Entry 6E14 (electron microscopy, 4.00 A resolution); this record covers chains H and D of the 5 polymer chains in the assembly.

== Chain H ==
Molecule: Type 1 fimbrin D-mannose specific adhesin
From: Escherichia coli
UniProtKB: P08191 (FIMH_ECOLI); residues -20 to 279 here correspond to UniProt positions 1-300 (UniProt number = residue number + 21)
Amino-acid sequence (300 residues; each row starts with the number of its first residue; numbers below 1 keep their minus sign (Met-20 is residue -20)):
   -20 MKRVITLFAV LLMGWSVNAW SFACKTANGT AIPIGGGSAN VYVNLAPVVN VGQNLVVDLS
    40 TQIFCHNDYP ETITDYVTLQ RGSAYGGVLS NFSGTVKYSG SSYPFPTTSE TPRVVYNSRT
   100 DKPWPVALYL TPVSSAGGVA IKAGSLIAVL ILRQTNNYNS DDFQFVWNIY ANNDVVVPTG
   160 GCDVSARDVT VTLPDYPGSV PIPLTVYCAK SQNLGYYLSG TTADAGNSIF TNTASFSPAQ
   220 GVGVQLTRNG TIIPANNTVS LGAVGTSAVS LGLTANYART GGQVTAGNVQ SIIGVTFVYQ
Not modelled in the structure: -20 to 0
Cystine bridges: Cys3-Cys44, Cys161-Cys187

== Chain D ==
Molecule: Fimbrial biogenesis outer membrane usher protein
From: Escherichia coli
UniProtKB: A0A0F3W955 (A0A0F3W955_ECOLX); residues -44 to 833 here correspond to UniProt positions 1-878 (UniProt number = residue number + 45)
Amino-acid sequence (879 residues; each row starts with the number of its first residue; numbers below 1 keep their minus sign (Met-44 is residue -44)):
   -44 MSYLNLRLYQ RNTQCLHIRK HRLAGFFVRL FVACAFAAQA SLSSAELYFN PRFLADDPQA
    16 VADLSRFENG QELPPGTYRV DIYLNNGYMA TRDVTFNTGD SEQGIVPCLT RAQLASMGLN
    76 TASVAGMNLL ADDACVPLTT MVQDATAHLD VGQQRLNLTI PQAFMSNRAR GYIPPELWDP
   136 GINAGLLNYN FSGNSVQNRI GGNSHYAYLN LQSGLNIGAW RLRDNTTWSY NSSDRSSGSK
   196 NKWQHINTWL ERDIIPLRSR LTLGDGYTQG DIFDGINFRG AQLASDDNML PDSQRGFAPV
   256 IHGIARGTAQ VTIKQNGYDI YNSTVPPGPF TINDIYAAGN SGDLQVTIKE ADGSTQIFTV
   316 PYSSVPLLQR EGHTRYSITA GEYRSGNAQQ EKPRFFQSTL LHGLPAGWTI YGGTQLADRY
   376 RAFNFGIGKN MGALGALSVD MTQANSTLPD DSQHDGQSVR FLYNKSLNES GTNIQLVGYR
   436 YSTSGYFNFA DTTYSRMNGY NIETQDGVIQ VKPKFTDYYN LAYNKRGKLQ LTVTQQLGRT
   496 STLYLSGSHQ TYWGTSNVDE QFQAGLNTAF EDINWTLSYS LTKNAWQKGR DQMLALNVNI
   556 PFSHWLRSDS KSQWRHASAS YSMSHDLNGR MTNLAGVYGT LLEDNNLSYS VQTGYAGGGD
   616 GNSGSTGYAT LNYRGGYGNA NIGYSHSDDI KQLYYGVSGG VLAHANGVTL GQPLNDTVVL
   676 VKAPGAKDAK VENQTGVRTD WRGYAVLPYA TEYRENRVAL DTNTLADNVD LDNAVANVVP
   736 TRGAIVRAEF KARVGIKLLM TLTHNNKPLP FGAMVTSESS QSSGIVADNG QVYLSGMPLA
   796 GKVQVKWGEE ENAHCVANYQ LPPESQQQLL TQLSAECRS
Not modelled in the structure: -44 to 1, 188-195, 454-473
Construct notes: conflict Ser-4 (Pro41 in A0A0F3W955); expression tag (834)
Cystine bridges: Cys63-Cys90, Cys810-Cys832
Reported in the primary citation:
  - contacts within the chain: Val16-Phe766 (hydrophobic contact), Val16-Trp802 (hydrophobic contact)
  - conformationally variable residues (order/disorder transition): Leu2 to Glu27

== How chain H and chain D interact ==
Residue-residue contacts (6; chain H residue first):
  Ser214(H) - Tyr478(D)
  Phe215(H) - Tyr507(D)  hydrophobic
  Phe215(H) - Asn512(D)
  Phe215(H) - Ala540(D)
  Gln219(H) - Asn342(D)
  Gln219(H) - Tyr449(D)
Other interface residues (no listed pair), chain H (4 interface residues in all): Ala213
Other interface residues (no listed pair), chain D (9 interface residues in all): Asn475, Leu476, Trp541

== Summary ==
The interface between chain H and chain D involves 4 residues on one side and 9 on the other. From the paper:
conformational variability at Leu2(D); contacts within the chain involving Val16(D), Phe766(D) and Trp802(D).
Here chain H is Type 1 fimbrin D-mannose specific adhesin and chain D is Fimbrial biogenesis outer membrane
usher protein, both from Escherichia coli. Entry 6E14 (Handover mechanism of the growing pilus by the
bacterial outer membrane usher FimD) was determined by electron microscopy, deposited together with 6E15.
